PDB entry 6MEK | X-ray diffraction, 3.10 A resolution | chains A and I of the 5 polymer chains in the assembly

# Chain A
Name: E2 glycoprotein
Organism: Hepacivirus C
UniProt: H2FJ05 (H2FJ05_9HEPC); residues 412-645 here = UniProt positions 412-645
Amino-acid sequence (235 residues; each row starts with the number of its first residue):
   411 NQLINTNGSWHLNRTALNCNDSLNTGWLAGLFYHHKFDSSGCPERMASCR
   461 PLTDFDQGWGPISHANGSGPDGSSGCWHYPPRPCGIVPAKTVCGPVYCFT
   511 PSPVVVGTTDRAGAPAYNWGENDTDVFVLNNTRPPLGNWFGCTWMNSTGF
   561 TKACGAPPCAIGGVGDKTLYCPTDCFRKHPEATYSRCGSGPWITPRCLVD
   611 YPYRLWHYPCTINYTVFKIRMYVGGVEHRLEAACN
Disordered / not traced: 411-422, 453-489, 570-590
Sequence notes: expression tag (411); engineered mutation Asp-448 (Asn in H2FJ05), Asp-576 (Asn in H2FJ05); linker (482-485)
Disulfides: Cys-429/Cys-503, Cys-452/Cys-620, Cys-494/Cys-564, Cys-508/Cys-552, Cys-569/Cys-597, Cys-607/Cys-644
Glycans and other covalent adducts: N-acetylglucosamine (NAG) linked to Asn-430, Asn-540, Asn-556, Asn-623

# Chain I
Name: HEPC46 Heavy Chain
Organism: Homo sapiens
Amino-acid sequence (230 residues; row label = number of the first residue in the row; a row labelled like 82A-82C holds insertion residues (82A, then the next letters in order)):
     1 QVQLVQSGAEVKKPGASVKVSCKASGYIFTSHGISWVRQAPGQGLEWMGW
    51 IS
   52A V
    53 YNGYTNYAQNLQGRVTMTTDTSTSTAYMEL
82A-82C RSL
    83 RSDDTAVYFCARASQIRG
  100A V
   101 DYWGQGTLVTVSSASTKGPSVFPLAPSSKSTSGGTAALGCLVKDYFPEPV
   151 TVSWNSGALTSGVHTFPAVLQSSGLYSLSSVVTVPSSSLGTQTYICNVNH
   201 KPSNTKVDKRVEPKSCDKTHHHHHH
Disordered / not traced: 128-130, 214-225
Disulfides: Cys-22/Cys-92, Cys-140/Cys-196

# Interface between chain A and chain I
Residue-residue contacts - 25 pairs, chain A then chain I:
  Val-514(A) with Tyr-53(I)
  Asn-540(A) with Ser-31(I)
  Thr-542(A) with Ser-31(I), hydrogen bond (side chain-backbone); His-32(I)
  Arg-543(A) with Gln-97(I), hydrogen bond; Ile-98(I)
  Pro-545(A) with Ser-52(I), hydrogen bond (backbone-side chain); Asn-54(I); Tyr-56(I)
  Leu-546(A) with Gly-33(I); Trp-50(I), hydrophobic; Ser-52(I), hydrogen bond (backbone-side chain); Asn-54(I); Ala-95(I), hydrophobic
  Gly-547(A) with Ser-31(I); Ser-52(I); Tyr-53(I); Asn-54(I), hydrogen bond (backbone-side chain)
  Asn-548(A) with Thr-30(I); Ser-31(I); Tyr-53(I)
  Trp-549(A) with Tyr-53(I)
  Ser-595(A) with Gln-97(I)
  Arg-596(A) with Gln-97(I)
  Gly-634(A) with Tyr-56(I)
Interface residues without a listed pair, chain A (15 interface residues in all): Val-538, Pro-544, Pro-567
Interface residues without a listed pair, chain I (16 interface residues in all): Ile-28, Ile-51, Val-52A, Ser-96

# In short
15 residues of chain A face 16 of chain I across their interface, with 5 hydrogen bonds. Polar contacts
include Thr-542(A)/Ser-31(I), Arg-543(A)/Gln-97(I) and Pro-545(A)/Ser-52(I). N-acetylglucosamine is covalently
linked to Asn-430(A), Asn-540(A), Asn-556(A) and Asn-623(A).
Here chain A is E2 glycoprotein (Hepacivirus C) and chain I is HEPC46 Heavy Chain (Homo sapiens). Entry 6MEK
(Crystal structure of Hepatitis C virus envelope glycoprotein E2 core in complex with human antibodies HEPC3
...) was determined by X-ray diffraction, deposited together with 6MED, 6MEE, 6MEG, 6MEH, 6MEI and 6MEJ.
